Entry 8FTM (X-ray diffraction, 3.01 A resolution); this record covers chains A and C.

# Chain A
Protein: 5'-3' RNA helicase-like protein
From: Chaetomium thermophilum
Notes: EC 3.6.4.12; fragment: helicase domain
UniProtKB: G0S163 (G0S163_CHATD); residue numbers follow UniProt; this construct covers 1087-1878
Sequence (793 residues; row label = number of the first residue in the row):
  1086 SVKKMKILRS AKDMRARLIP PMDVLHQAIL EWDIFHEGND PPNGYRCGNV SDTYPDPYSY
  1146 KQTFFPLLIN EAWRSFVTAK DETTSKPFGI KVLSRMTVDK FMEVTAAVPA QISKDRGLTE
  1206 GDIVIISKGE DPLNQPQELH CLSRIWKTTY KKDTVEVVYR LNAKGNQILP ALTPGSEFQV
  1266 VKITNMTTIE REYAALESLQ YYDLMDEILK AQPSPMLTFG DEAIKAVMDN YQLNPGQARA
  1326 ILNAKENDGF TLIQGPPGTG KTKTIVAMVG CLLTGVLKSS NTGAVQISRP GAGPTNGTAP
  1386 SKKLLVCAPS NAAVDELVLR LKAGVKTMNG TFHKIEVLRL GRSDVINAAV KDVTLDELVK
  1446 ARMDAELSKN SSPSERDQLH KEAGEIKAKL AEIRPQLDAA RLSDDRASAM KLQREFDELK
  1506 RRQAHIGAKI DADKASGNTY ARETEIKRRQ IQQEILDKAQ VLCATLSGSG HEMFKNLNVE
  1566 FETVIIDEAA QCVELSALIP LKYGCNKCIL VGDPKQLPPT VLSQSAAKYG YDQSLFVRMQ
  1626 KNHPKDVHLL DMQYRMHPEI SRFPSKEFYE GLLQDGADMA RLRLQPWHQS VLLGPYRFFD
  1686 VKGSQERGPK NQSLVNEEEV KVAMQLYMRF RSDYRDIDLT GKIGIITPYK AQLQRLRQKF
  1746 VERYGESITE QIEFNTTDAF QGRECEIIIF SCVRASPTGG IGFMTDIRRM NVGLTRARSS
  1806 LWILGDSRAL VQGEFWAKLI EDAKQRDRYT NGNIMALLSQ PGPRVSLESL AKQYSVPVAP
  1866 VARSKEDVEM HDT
Disordered / not traced: 1086-1101, 1124-1128, 1363-1387, 1453-1460, 1518-1521, 1858-1878
Differences from the reference sequence: expression tag (1086)
Small-molecule neighbours: ADP (adenosine-5'-diphosphate): Gln-1317, Leu-1318, Asn-1319, Gln-1322, Pro-1341, Pro-1342, Gly-1343, Thr-1344, Gly-1345, Lys-1346, Thr-1347, Lys-1348, Arg-1405, Tyr-1639, Arg-1640
Reported in the primary citation:
  - binding site for the 15-nt RNA strand (chain C): Asn-1270, Thr-1272, Thr-1273, Arg-1276, Ser-1395, Arg-1427, Thr-1550, His-1556, Thr-1605, Ser-1698, Tyr-1734, Thr-1761, Asp-1763, Arg-1779, Phe-1788
  - binding site for the 15-nt RNA strand: Arg-1794
  - binding site for sulfate ion: Lys-1346, Gln-1601, Arg-1640, Arg-1801
  - mutagenesis - L1203S (Kd= 420 nM), L1551W (Kd=1350 nM): decreased binding to ssRNA
  - mutagenesis - L1551W: abolished catalytic activity on Sub6

# Chain C
Molecule: 15-nt RNA strand
Sequence (15 nucleotides; each row starts with the number of its first residue; numbering starts at 0):
     0 UUUUUUUUUU UUUUU
Disordered / not traced: 12-14

# Chain A / chain C interface
Residue-residue contacts (46; chain A residue first):
  Thr-1204(A) with U11(C), phosphate contact
  Asn-1270(A) with U9(C), hydrogen bond to the base
  Thr-1272(A) with U10(C), phosphate contact
  Thr-1273(A) with U8(C), hydrogen bond to the sugar; U9(C), sugar contact
  Arg-1276(A) with U9(C), sugar contact; U10(C), salt bridge to the phosphate
  Pro-1394(A) with U7(C), hydrogen bond to the sugar; U8(C), sugar contact
  Ser-1395(A) with U7(C), phosphate contact; U8(C), phosphate contact
  Asn-1396(A) with U8(C), hydrogen bond to the phosphate; U9(C), hydrogen bond to the phosphate
  Gly-1426(A) with U10(C), hydrogen bond to the base
  Arg-1427(A) with U9(C), salt bridge to the phosphate; U10(C), base contact
  Asp-1441(A) with U10(C), hydrogen bond to the base
  Thr-1550(A) with U9(C), hydrogen bond to the phosphate
  Ser-1552(A) with U8(C), hydrogen bond to the phosphate; U9(C), sugar contact
  Thr-1605(A) with U6(C), hydrogen bond to the base
  Leu-1607(A) with U6(C), base contact
  Gln-1609(A) with U3(C), hydrogen bond to the base
  Gln-1697(A) with U4(C), sugar contact
  Ser-1698(A) with U4(C), sugar contact; U5(C), hydrogen bond to the phosphate
  Pro-1733(A) with U5(C), sugar contact
  Tyr-1734(A) with U4(C), hydrogen bond to the phosphate; U5(C), phosphate contact
  Lys-1735(A) with U5(C), hydrogen bond to the phosphate; U6(C), salt bridge to the phosphate
  Thr-1761(A) with U6(C), hydrogen bond to the phosphate
  Asp-1763(A) with U5(C), hydrogen bond to the sugar; U6(C), sugar contact
  Ala-1764(A) with U6(C), sugar contact
  Arg-1779(A) with U2(C), hydrogen bond to the base; U4(C), salt bridge to the phosphate
  Gly-1784(A) with U1(C), hydrogen bond to the sugar; U2(C), base contact
  Gly-1785(A) with U1(C), base contact; U2(C), base contact
  Gly-1787(A) with U4(C), phosphate contact
  Phe-1788(A) with U3(C), sugar contact; U4(C), hydrogen bond to the phosphate; U5(C), sugar contact
  Gln-1817(A) with U1(C), base contact
Other interface residues (no listed pair), chain A (38 interface residues in all): Leu-1425, Gly-1553, His-1556, Met-1558, Gln-1690, Arg-1692, Thr-1783, Ile-1786

# Overview
38 residues of chain A and 11 residues of chain C are in contact; the contacts include 19 hydrogen bonds and 4
salt bridges. Polar contacts include Asn-1270(A)/U9(C), Gly-1426(A)/U10(C) and Asp-1441(A)/U10(C). From the
paper: a binding site for the 15-nt RNA strand (chain C) at Asn-1270(A), Thr-1272(A) and Thr-1273(A) among
others; L1203S and L1551W of chain A reduce binding to ssRNA.
Chain A is 5'-3' RNA helicase-like protein (Chaetomium thermophilum) and chain C is a 15-nt RNA strand; the
structure, Setx-ssRNA-ADP-SO4 complex, was determined by X-ray diffraction (same publication as 8FTH and
8FTK).
